Entry 5ZFR (X-ray diffraction, 3.10 A resolution); this record covers chains A and B of the 3 polymer chains in the assembly.

# Chain A (and B)
Molecule: Type IV pilus biogenesis ATPase PilB
From: Geobacter sulfurreducens PCA
Notes: chain B of this document is another copy of the same molecule, construct and numbering; everything in this record applies to it too
UniProt: Q74D28 (Q74D28_GEOSL); residues 1-568 here = UniProt positions 1-568
Amino-acid sequence (582 residues; numbered -13 to 568; the number before each row is that of its first residue; numbers below 1 keep their minus sign (Met-13 is residue -13)):
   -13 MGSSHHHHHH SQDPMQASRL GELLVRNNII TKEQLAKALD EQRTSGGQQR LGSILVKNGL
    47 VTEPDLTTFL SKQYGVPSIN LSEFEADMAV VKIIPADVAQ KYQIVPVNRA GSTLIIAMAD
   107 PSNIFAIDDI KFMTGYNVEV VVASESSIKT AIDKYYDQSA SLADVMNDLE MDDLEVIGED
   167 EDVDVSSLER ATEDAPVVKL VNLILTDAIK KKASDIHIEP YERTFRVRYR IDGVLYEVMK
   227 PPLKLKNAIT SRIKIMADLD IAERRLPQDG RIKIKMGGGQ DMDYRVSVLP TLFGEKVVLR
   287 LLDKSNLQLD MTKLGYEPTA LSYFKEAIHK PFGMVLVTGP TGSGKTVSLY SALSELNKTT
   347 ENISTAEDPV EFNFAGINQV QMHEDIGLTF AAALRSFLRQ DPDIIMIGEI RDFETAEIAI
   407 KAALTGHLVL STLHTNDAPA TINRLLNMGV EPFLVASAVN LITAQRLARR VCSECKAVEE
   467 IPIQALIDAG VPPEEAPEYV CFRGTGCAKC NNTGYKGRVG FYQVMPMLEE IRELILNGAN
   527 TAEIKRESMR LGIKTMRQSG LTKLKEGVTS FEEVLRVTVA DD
Disordered / not traced: -13 to 180, 263-267 (chain B: -13 to 178, 262-266)
Construct notes: initiating methionine (-13); expression tag (-12 to 0)
Ion coordination: Zn2+: Cys458, Cys461, Cys493, Cys496

# Interface between chain A and chain B
Contacting residue pairs (67; chain A residue first):
  Phe318(A) - His420(B)
  Thr345(A) - Arg214(B)  hydrogen bond (backbone-side chain)
  Thr345(A) - Leu221(B)
  Thr346(A) - Arg214(B)
  Thr346(A) - Val220(B)
  Thr346(A) - Leu221(B)  hydrogen bond (backbone-backbone)
  Glu347(A) - Arg214(B)  hydrogen bond (backbone-side chain)
  Glu347(A) - Leu221(B)
  Asn348(A) - His203(B)
  Asn348(A) - Glu205(B)
  Asn348(A) - Leu221(B)
  Asn348(A) - Lys282(B)
  Val356(A) - Leu278(B)  hydrophobic
  Asn359(A) - Glu208(B)  hydrogen bond
  Asn359(A) - Leu278(B)
  Asn359(A) - Phe279(B)
  Gly362(A) - Tyr207(B)  hydrogen bond (backbone-side chain)
  Gly362(A) - Arg212(B)  hydrogen bond (backbone-side chain)
  Ile363(A) - Tyr207(B)
  Asn364(A) - Glu205(B)  hydrogen bond
  Asn364(A) - Tyr207(B)  hydrogen bond
  Asn364(A) - Thr277(B)
  Asn364(A) - Lys282(B)
  Gln365(A) - Thr277(B)
  Gln365(A) - Leu278(B)  hydrogen bond (backbone-backbone)
  Val366(A) - Leu275(B)  hydrophobic
  Val366(A) - Pro276(B)
  Ile372(A) - Leu252(B)  hydrophobic
  Leu374(A) - Arg251(B)
  Arg381(A) - Glu370(B)  salt bridge
  Arg381(A) - Asp371(B)
  Ser382(A) - Pro253(B)
  Ser382(A) - Leu275(B)
  Phe383(A) - Leu275(B)  hydrophobic
  Arg385(A) - Asp255(B)  salt bridge
  Arg385(A) - Arg271(B)  hydrogen bond (backbone-side chain)
  Arg385(A) - Ser273(B)
  Arg385(A) - Asp354(B)  salt bridge
  Arg385(A) - Pro355(B)
  Arg385(A) - Gln367(B)
  Gln386(A) - His203(B)
  Gln386(A) - Ser273(B)
  Gln386(A) - Leu275(B)
  Gln386(A) - Lys282(B)
  Gln386(A) - Val284(B)
  Asp387(A) - Asp201(B)
  Asp387(A) - His203(B)  salt bridge
  Asp387(A) - Arg216(B)  salt bridge
  Asp387(A) - Arg286(B)  salt bridge
  Asp389(A) - Arg216(B)  salt bridge
  Lys407(A) - Arg397(B)
  Lys407(A) - Asp398(B)  salt bridge
  Leu410(A) - His420(B)  hydrogen bond (backbone-side chain)
  Thr411(A) - Pro326(B)
  Thr411(A) - Thr327(B)  hydrogen bond (backbone-side chain)
  Thr411(A) - Glu395(B)  hydrogen bond
  Gly412(A) - His420(B)
  His413(A) - Thr327(B)
  Glu437(A) - Asp398(B)
  Glu437(A) - Phe399(B)  hydrogen bond (side chain-backbone)
  Phe439(A) - Arg397(B)
  Phe439(A) - Arg430(B)
  Phe439(A) - Asn433(B)
  Phe439(A) - Met434(B)  hydrophobic
  Leu440(A) - Arg397(B)
  Ser443(A) - Arg430(B)
  Leu522(A) - Asn433(B)
Other interface residues (no listed pair), chain A (35 interface residues in all): Lys344, Gln367, Leu384, Ile404
Other interface residues (no listed pair), chain B (42 interface residues in all): Gly219, Glu223, Val274

# In short
The interface between chain A and chain B involves 35 residues on one side and 42 on the other, with 14
hydrogen bonds and 8 salt bridges. Polar pairs include Arg381(A)-Glu370(B), Arg385(A)-Asp255(B) and
Arg385(A)-Asp354(B). Cys458(A), Cys461(A), Cys493(A) and Cys496(A) form the Zn2+ site.
Both chains are Type IV pilus biogenesis ATPase PilB (Geobacter sulfurreducens PCA). Entry 5ZFR (Crystal
structure of PilB, an extension ATPase motor of Type IV pilus, from Geobacter sulfurreducens) was determined
by X-ray diffraction together with 5ZFQ from the same study.
